PDB entry 7YAI | electron microscopy, 3.14 A resolution | chains A and C

Chain A:
Name: Calcium-transporting ATPase type 2C member 1
From: Homo sapiens
Notes: EC 7.2.2.10
UniProt: P98194 (AT2C1_HUMAN); residue numbers follow UniProt; this construct covers 1-919
Sequence (947 residues; row label = number of the first residue in the row; numbers below 1 keep their minus sign (Met-27 is residue -27)):
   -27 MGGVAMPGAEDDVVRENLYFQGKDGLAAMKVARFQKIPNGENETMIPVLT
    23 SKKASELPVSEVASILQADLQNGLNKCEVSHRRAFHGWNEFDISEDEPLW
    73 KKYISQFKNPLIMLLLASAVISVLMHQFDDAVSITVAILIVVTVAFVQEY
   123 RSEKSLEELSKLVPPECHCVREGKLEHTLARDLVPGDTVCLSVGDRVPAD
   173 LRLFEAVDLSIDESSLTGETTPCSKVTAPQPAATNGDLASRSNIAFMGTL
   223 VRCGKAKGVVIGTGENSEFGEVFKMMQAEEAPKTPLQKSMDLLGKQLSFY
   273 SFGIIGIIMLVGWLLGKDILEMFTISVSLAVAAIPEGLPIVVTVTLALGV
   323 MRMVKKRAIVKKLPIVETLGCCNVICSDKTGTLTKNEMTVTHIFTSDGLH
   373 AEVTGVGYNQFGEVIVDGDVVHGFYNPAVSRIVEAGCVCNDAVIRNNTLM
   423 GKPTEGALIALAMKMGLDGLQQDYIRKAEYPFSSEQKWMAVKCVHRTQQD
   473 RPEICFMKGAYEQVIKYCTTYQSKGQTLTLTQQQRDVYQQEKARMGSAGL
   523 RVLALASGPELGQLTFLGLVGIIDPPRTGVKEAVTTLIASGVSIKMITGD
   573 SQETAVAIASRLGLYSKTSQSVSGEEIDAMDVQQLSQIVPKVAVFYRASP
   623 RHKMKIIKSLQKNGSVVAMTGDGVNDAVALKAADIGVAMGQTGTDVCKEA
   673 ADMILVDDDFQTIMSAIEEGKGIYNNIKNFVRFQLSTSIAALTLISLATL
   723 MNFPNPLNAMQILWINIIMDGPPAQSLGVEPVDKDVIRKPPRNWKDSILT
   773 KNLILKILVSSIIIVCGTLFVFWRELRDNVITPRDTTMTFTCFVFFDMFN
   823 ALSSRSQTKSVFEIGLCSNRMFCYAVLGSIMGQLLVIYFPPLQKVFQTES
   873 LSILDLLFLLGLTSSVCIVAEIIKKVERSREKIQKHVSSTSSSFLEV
Unresolved in the structure: -27 to 17, 67-69, 205-210, 905-919
Differences from the reference sequence: initiating methionine (-27); expression tag (-26 to 0)
Curated features (UniProtKB/Swiss-Prot):
  - active site: Asp350 (4-aspartylphosphate intermediate)
  - binding site (Ca(2+)): Val303, Ala304, Ile306, Glu308, Asn738, Asp742
  - binding site (Mg(2+)): Asp644, Asp648
Bound ions: Ca2+: Val303, Ala304, Ile306, Glu308, Asn738, Asp742
Small-molecule neighbours: AMP-PCP (ACP; phosphomethylphosphonic acid adenylate ester): Asp350, Lys351, Thr352, Lys424, Thr426, Glu427, Phe454, Ser456, Lys459, Met461, Lys480, Gly481, Ala482, Arg523, Val524, Leu525, Thr570, Gly571, Asp572, Arg619, Ala620, Lys625
From the paper describing this entry:
  - catalytic residues: Asp350 (proposed by the authors, not directly observed)
  - disease-associated variants - D742Y: abolished binding to Ca2+ (citing earlier work)
  - disease-associated variants - G309C, D742Y: abolished binding to Mn2+ (citing earlier work)
  - disease-associated variants - G309C: unchanged binding to Ca2+ (citing earlier work)
  - post-translational modification sites: Lys496 (citing earlier work)

Chain C:
Name: Nanobody head piece of megabody
From: Vicugna pacos
Notes: antibody fragment or engineered binder
Sequence (128 residues; row label = number of the first residue in the row):
    34 QVQLQESGGGLVQAGGSLRLSCAASGSIFGADWMGWYRQAPGKEREFVAG
    84 IGHGASTYYADSVKGRFTISRDNAKNTVYLQMNSLKPEDTAVYYCAVQYT
   134 QGWSGQYRSYDSLLYWGQGTQVTVSSGS
Unresolved in the structure: 135-139
Disulfide bonds: Cys55-Cys128

How chain A and chain C interact:
Residue-residue contacts (34; chain A residue first):
  Glu359(A) - Glu77(C)
  His364(A) - Tyr143(C)  hydrogen bond (side chain-backbone)
  His372(A) - Tyr140(C)
  His372(A) - Tyr143(C)
  Glu374(A) - Tyr132(C)
  Glu374(A) - Thr133(C)
  Glu374(A) - Gln134(C)  hydrogen bond (side chain-backbone)
  Thr376(A) - Trp66(C)
  Thr376(A) - Gln131(C)  hydrogen bond
  Gly377(A) - Gln131(C)  hydrogen bond (backbone-side chain)
  Val378(A) - Tyr70(C)  hydrogen bond (backbone-side chain)
  Val378(A) - Trp149(C)  hydrophobic
  Tyr380(A) - Glu77(C)
  Asn381(A) - Phe80(C)
  Phe383(A) - Trp66(C)
  Phe383(A) - Phe80(C)  hydrophobic
  Phe383(A) - Tyr91(C)  hydrophobic
  Phe383(A) - Tyr92(C)
  Phe383(A) - Ala93(C)  hydrophobic
  Gly384(A) - Trp66(C)
  Glu385(A) - Asp65(C)
  Glu385(A) - Trp66(C)
  Glu385(A) - Gly85(C)
  Glu385(A) - His86(C)
  Ile387(A) - Asp65(C)
  Gly390(A) - His86(C)
  Asn419(A) - Glu79(C)  hydrogen bond
  Glu513(A) - Arg141(C)  salt bridge
  Glu513(A) - Tyr143(C)  hydrogen bond
  Arg516(A) - Arg141(C)
  Arg516(A) - Tyr143(C)
  Met517(A) - Tyr143(C)
  Ala520(A) - Tyr143(C)  hydrophobic
  Ile545(A) - Ser145(C)
Interface residues without a listed pair, chain A (25 interface residues in all): Phe366, Gly370, Val375, His394, Leu522
Interface residues without a listed pair, chain C (23 interface residues in all): Asp144, Leu146, Leu147

In short:
25 residues of chain A and 23 residues of chain C are in contact; the contacts include 7 hydrogen bonds and 1
salt bridge. Polar contacts include Glu513(A)-Arg141(C), His364(A)-Tyr143(C) and Glu374(A)-Gln134(C). Bound to
chain A: AMP-PCP. The paper reports the catalytic residue Asp350(A); G309C and D742Y of chain A abolish
binding to Mn2+.
Here chain A is Calcium-transporting ATPase type 2C member 1 (Homo sapiens) and chain C is Nanobody head piece
of megabody (Vicugna pacos). Entry 7YAI (CryoEM structure of SPCA1a in E1-Ca-AMPPCP state subclass 3) was
determined by electron microscopy, deposited together with 7YAG, 7YAH, 7YAJ and 7YAM.
